Entry 1NDU (X-ray diffraction, 1.60 A resolution); this record covers chain A.

== Chain A ==
Protein: Subtilisin Savinase
From: Bacillus lentus
Notes: EC 3.4.21.62
UniProtKB: P29600 (SUBS_BACLE); the author numbering skips numbers that UniProt does not, so the offset changes along the chain: 1-36 = UniProt 1-36; 38-57 = UniProt 37-56; 59-158 = UniProt 57-156; 163-275 = UniProt 157-269
Chain sequence (269 residues; row label = number of the first residue in the row; note: 6 numbers in that range are skipped by the numbering (no residue carries them; nothing is unmodelled there)):
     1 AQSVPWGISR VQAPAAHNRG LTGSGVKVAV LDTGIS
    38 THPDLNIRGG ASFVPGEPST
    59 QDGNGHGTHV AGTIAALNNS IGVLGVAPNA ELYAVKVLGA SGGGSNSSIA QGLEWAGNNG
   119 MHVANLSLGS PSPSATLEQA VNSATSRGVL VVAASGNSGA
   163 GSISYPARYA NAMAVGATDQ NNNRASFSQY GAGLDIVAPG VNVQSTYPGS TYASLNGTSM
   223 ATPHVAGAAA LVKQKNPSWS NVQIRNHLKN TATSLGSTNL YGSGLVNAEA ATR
Sequence notes: engineered mutation Gly-101 (Ser99 in P29600), Asn-104 (Val102 in P29600)
Ion coordination: Ca2+ site 1: Gln-2, Asp-41, Leu-75, Asn-77, Ile-79, Val-81; Ca2+ site 2: Ala-169, Tyr-171, Ala-174
Curated features (UniProtKB/Swiss-Prot):
  - active site (Charge relay system): Asp-32, His-64, Ser-221
  - binding site (Ca(2+)): Gln-2, Asp-41, Leu-75, Asn-77, Ile-79, Val-81, Ala-169, Tyr-171, Ala-174

== Overview ==
Gln-2, Asp-41, Leu-75, Asn-77, Ile-79 and Val-81 coordinate Ca2+ site 1. Ala-169, Tyr-171 and Ala-174 form the
Ca2+ site 2. From UniProt: 3 active-site residues and 9 Ca2+-binding residues.
Chain A is Subtilisin Savinase (Bacillus lentus); the structure, Bacillus lentus subtilisin variant
S101G/V104N, was determined by X-ray diffraction together with 1NDQ from the same study.
